Entry 8JIU (electron microscopy, 2.76 A resolution); this record covers chains A and R of the 6 polymer chains in the assembly.

== Chain A ==
Name: Guanine nucleotide-binding protein G(s) subunit alpha isoforms short
Organism: Homo sapiens
UniProtKB: P63092 (GNAS2_HUMAN); residue numbers follow UniProt; this construct covers 1-394
Sequence (394 residues; row label = number of the first residue in the row):
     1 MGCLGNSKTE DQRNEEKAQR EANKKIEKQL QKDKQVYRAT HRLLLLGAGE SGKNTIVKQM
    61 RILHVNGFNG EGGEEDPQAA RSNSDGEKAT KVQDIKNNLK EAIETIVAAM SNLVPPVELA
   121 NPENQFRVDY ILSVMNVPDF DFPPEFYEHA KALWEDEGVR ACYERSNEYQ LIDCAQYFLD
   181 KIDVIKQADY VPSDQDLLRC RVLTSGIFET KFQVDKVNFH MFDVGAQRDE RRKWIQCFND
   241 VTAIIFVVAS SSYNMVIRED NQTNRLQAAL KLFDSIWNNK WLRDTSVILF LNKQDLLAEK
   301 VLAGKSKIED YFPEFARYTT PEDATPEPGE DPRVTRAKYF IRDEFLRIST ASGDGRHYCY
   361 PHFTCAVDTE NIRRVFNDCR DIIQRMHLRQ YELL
Not modelled in the structure: 1-8, 59-206, 256-262
Construct notes: conflict Asn54 (Ser in P63092), Ala226 (Gly in P63092), Ala268 (Glu in P63092), Lys271 (Asn in P63092), Asp274 (Lys in P63092), Asp284 (Thr in P63092), Thr285 (Ile in P63092); variant Lys280 (Arg in P63092)

== Chain R ==
Name: Glucagon receptor
Organism: Homo sapiens
UniProtKB: P47871 (GLR_HUMAN); numbering as in UniProt (aligned over 27-431)
Sequence (405 residues; each row starts with the number of its first residue):
    27 QVMDFLFEKW KLYGDQCHHN LSLLPPPTEL VCNRTFDKYS CWPDTPANTT ANISCPWYLP
    87 WHHKVQHRFV FKRCGPDGQW VRGPRGQPWR DASQCQMDGE EIEVQKEVAK MYSSFQVMYT
   147 VGYSLSLGAL LLALAILGGL SKLHCTRNAI HANLFASFVL KASSVLVIDG LLRTRYSQKI
   207 GDDLSVSTWL SDGAVAGCRV AAVFMQYGIV ANYCWLLVEG LYLHNLLGLA TLPERSFFSL
   267 YLGIGWGAPM LFVVPWAVVK CLFENVQCWT SNDNMGFWWI LRFPVFLAIL INFFIFVRIV
   327 QLLVAKLRAR QMHHTDYKFR LAKSTLTLIP LLGVHEVVFA FVTDEHAQGT LRSAKLFFDL
   387 FLSSFQGLLV AVLYCFLNKE VQSELRRRWH RWRLGKVLWE ERNTS
Not modelled in the structure: 422-431
Cystine bridges: Cys43-Cys67, Cys58-Cys100, Cys81-Cys121, Cys224-Cys294
Ligand contacts: N-hexadecanoyl-L-glutamic acid (D6M): Ser139, Gln142, Val143, Thr146, Val147, Ser150, Leu151, Arg199, Ser203

== How chain A and chain R interact ==
Residue-residue contacts - 39 pairs, chain A then chain R:
  Gln35(A) - Glu260(R)
  Gln35(A) - Arg261(R)
  Arg38(A) - Leu258(R)
  Arg38(A) - Pro259(R)  hydrogen bond (side chain-backbone)
  Ala39(A) - Thr257(R)
  His41(A) - Ala256(R)
  His41(A) - Thr257(R)
  Val217(A) - Thr257(R)
  Tyr358(A) - Arg336(R)
  Tyr358(A) - Gln337(R)
  Cys359(A) - Arg336(R)  hydrogen bond (backbone-side chain)
  Tyr360(A) - Arg336(R)
  Phe376(A) - Ala256(R)  hydrophobic
  Arg380(A) - Gly254(R)
  Arg380(A) - Ala256(R)
  Asp381(A) - Lys332(R)  salt bridge
  Ile383(A) - Ala256(R)
  Ile383(A) - Leu258(R)  hydrophobic
  Gln384(A) - Leu253(R)  hydrogen bond (side chain-backbone)
  Gln384(A) - Lys332(R)  hydrogen bond
  Arg385(A) - Lys332(R)  hydrogen bond (side chain-backbone)
  Arg385(A) - Ala335(R)
  Arg385(A) - Arg336(R)
  Arg385(A) - Gln337(R)
  His387(A) - Leu252(R)  hydrogen bond (side chain-backbone)
  Leu388(A) - Leu253(R)  hydrophobic
  Leu388(A) - Leu329(R)  hydrophobic
  Gln390(A) - Arg173(R)
  Tyr391(A) - Arg173(R)
  Tyr391(A) - His177(R)
  Tyr391(A) - Glu245(R)
  Tyr391(A) - Tyr248(R)
  Tyr391(A) - Leu249(R)  hydrophobic
  Glu392(A) - Leu354(R)
  Glu392(A) - Asn404(R)
  Glu392(A) - Lys405(R)
  Leu393(A) - Thr351(R)
  Leu393(A) - Leu354(R)  hydrophobic
  Leu394(A) - Leu329(R)  hydrophobic
Other interface residues (no listed pair), chain R (27 interface residues in all): Leu328, Leu333, Leu347, Tyr400

== Overview ==
21 residues of chain A face 27 of chain R across their interface; the contacts include 6 hydrogen bonds and 1
salt bridge. Polar pairs include Asp381(A)-Lys332(R), Arg38(A)-Pro259(R) and Cys359(A)-Arg336(R). Ligands of
chain R: N-hexadecanoyl-L-glutamic acid.
Chain A is Guanine nucleotide-binding protein G(s) subunit alpha isoforms short and chain R is Glucagon
receptor, both from Homo sapiens; the structure, Cryo-EM structure of the GLP-1R/GCGR dual agonist
SAR425899-bound human GCGR-Gs complex, was determined by electron microscopy together with 8JIS, 8JIQ, 8JIP,
8JIR and 8JIT from the same study.
